Entry 8F2U (electron microscopy, 3.53 A resolution); this record covers chains E and G of the 12 polymer chains in the assembly.

== Chain E ==
Name: COMM domain-containing protein 5
From: Homo sapiens
UniProt: Q9GZQ3 (COMD5_HUMAN); residues 1-224 here = UniProt positions 1-224
Chain sequence (260 residues; each row starts with the number of its first residue):
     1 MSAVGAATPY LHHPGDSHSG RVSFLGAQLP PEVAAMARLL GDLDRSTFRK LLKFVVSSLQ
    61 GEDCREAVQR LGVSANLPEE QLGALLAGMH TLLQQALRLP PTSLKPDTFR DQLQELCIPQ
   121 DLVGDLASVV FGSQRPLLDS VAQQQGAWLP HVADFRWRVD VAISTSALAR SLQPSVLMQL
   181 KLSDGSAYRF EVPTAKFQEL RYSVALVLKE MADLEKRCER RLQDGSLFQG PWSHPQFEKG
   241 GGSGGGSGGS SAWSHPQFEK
Unresolved in the structure: 1-19, 225-260
Sequence notes: expression tag (225-260)
Swiss-Prot annotation at these positions:
  - modified residue: Ser2 (N-acetylserine)

== Chain G ==
Name: COMM domain-containing protein 7
From: Homo sapiens
UniProt: Q86VX2 (COMD7_HUMAN); residues 1-200 here = UniProt positions 1-200
Chain sequence (200 residues; numbered 1 to 200; the number before each row is that of its first residue):
     1 MGRLHCTEDP VPEAVGGDMQ QLNQLGAQQF SALTEVLFHF LTEPKEVERF LAQLSEFATT
    61 NQISLGSLRS IVKSLLLVPN GALKKSLTAK QVQADFITLG LSEEKATYFS EKWKQNAPTL
   121 ARWAIGQTLM INQLIDMEWK FGVTSGSSEL EKVGSIFLQL KLVVKKGNQT ENVYIELTLP
   181 QFYSFLHEME RVRTSMECFC

== How chain E and chain G interact ==
Residue-residue contacts - 24 pairs, chain E then chain G:
  Arg156(E) - Ser148(G)
  Trp157(E) - Ser147(G)  hydrogen bond (side chain-backbone)
  Trp157(E) - Ser148(G)  hydrogen bond (backbone-backbone)
  Arg158(E) - Thr144(G)
  Arg158(E) - Gly146(G)
  Arg158(E) - Phe157(G)
  Arg158(E) - Gln159(G)
  Arg158(E) - Glu176(G)  salt bridge
  Val159(E) - Thr144(G)
  Val159(E) - Ser145(G)  hydrogen bond (backbone-backbone)
  Val159(E) - Gly146(G)
  Asp160(E) - Val143(G)
  Asp160(E) - Thr144(G)
  Asp160(E) - Phe157(G)
  Val161(E) - Gly142(G)
  Val161(E) - Val143(G)  hydrogen bond (backbone-backbone)
  Ala162(E) - Phe141(G)
  Ile163(E) - Phe141(G)  hydrogen bond (backbone-backbone)
  Ile163(E) - Gly142(G)
  Ile163(E) - Val143(G)  hydrophobic
  Ser164(E) - Lys140(G)
  Ser164(E) - Phe141(G)  hydrogen bond (backbone-backbone)
  Thr165(E) - Trp139(G)
  Ser166(E) - Trp139(G)  hydrogen bond (backbone-backbone)
Interface residues without a listed pair, chain E (12 interface residues in all): Glu191
Interface residues without a listed pair, chain G (14 interface residues in all): Glu138

== Overview ==
12 residues of chain E face 14 of chain G across their interface; the contacts include 7 hydrogen bonds and 1
salt bridge. Among the polar pairs are Arg158(E)-Glu176(G), Trp157(E)-Ser147(G) and Trp157(E)-Ser148(G).
Chain E is COMM domain-containing protein 5 and chain G is COMM domain-containing protein 7, both from Homo
sapiens; the structure, Human CCC complex, was determined by electron microscopy, deposited together with
8ESD, 8ESE and 8F2R.
